Entry 5SW9 (X-ray diffraction, 2.85 A resolution); this record covers chains A and B.

Chain A:
Molecule: Serine/threonine-protein phosphatase 2A 56 kDa regulatory subunit gamma isoform
Organism: Homo sapiens
Reference sequence: Q13362 (2A5G_HUMAN), isoform Q13362-5; residues 31-380 here correspond to UniProt positions 62-411 (UniProt number = residue number + 31)
Amino-acid sequence (355 residues; numbered 26 to 380; the number before each row is that of its first residue):
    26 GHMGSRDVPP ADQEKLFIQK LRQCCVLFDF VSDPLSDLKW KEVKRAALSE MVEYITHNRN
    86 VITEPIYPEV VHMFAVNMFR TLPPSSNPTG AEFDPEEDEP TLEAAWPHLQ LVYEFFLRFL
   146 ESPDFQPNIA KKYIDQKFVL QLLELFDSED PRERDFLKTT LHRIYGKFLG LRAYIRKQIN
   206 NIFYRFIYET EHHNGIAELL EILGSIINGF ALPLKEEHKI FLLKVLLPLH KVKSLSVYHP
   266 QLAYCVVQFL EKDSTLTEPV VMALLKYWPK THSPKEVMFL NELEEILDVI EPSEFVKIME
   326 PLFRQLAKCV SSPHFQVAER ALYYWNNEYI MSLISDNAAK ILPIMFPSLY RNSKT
Unresolved in the structure: 26-35, 110-127, 378-380
Sequence notes: expression tag (26-30)
What the authors report for this chain:
  - disease-associated variants - H243P (citing earlier work)

Chain B:
Molecule: RepoMan
Amino-acid sequence (21 residues; each row starts with the number of its first residue):
   581 RDIASKKPLL SPIPELPEVP E
Unresolved in the structure: 581-587, 599-601
Modified residues: S591 (phosphoserine; SEP)

Chain A / chain B interface:
Contacting residue pairs (31):
  H187(A) - L590(B)
  H187(A) - S591(B)  hydrogen bond (side chain-backbone)
  H187(A) - I593(B)
  R188(A) - S591(B)
  Y190(A) - I593(B)  hydrophobic
  G191(A) - I593(B)
  L194(A) - L596(B)  hydrophobic
  L194(A) - P597(B)
  L194(A) - E598(B)
  R197(A) - I593(B)
  R197(A) - P594(B)  hydrogen bond (side chain-backbone)
  R197(A) - L596(B)
  R197(A) - E598(B)
  A198(A) - E598(B)
  R201(A) - E598(B)  salt bridge
  E226(A) - L590(B)
  I227(A) - L590(B)  hydrophobic
  S230(A) - L590(B)
  S230(A) - S591(B)  hydrogen bond (side chain-backbone)
  S230(A) - P592(B)
  S230(A) - I593(B)  hydrogen bond (backbone-backbone)
  I231(A) - I593(B)
  N233(A) - P592(B)
  G234(A) - I593(B)
  G234(A) - P594(B)
  G234(A) - E595(B)  hydrogen bond (backbone-backbone)
  F235(A) - E595(B)
  A236(A) - E595(B)  hydrogen bond (backbone-side chain)
  K240(A) - E595(B)
  H243(A) - E595(B)  salt bridge
  Y269(A) - L589(B)
Other interface residues (no listed pair), chain A (20 interface residues in all): K183
Interface features reported in the paper:
  - residue pairs: K183(A)-L590(B), H187(A)-L590(B), H187(A)-I593(B), H187(A)-S591(B) (backbone contact), R188(A)-S591(B), Y190(A)-I593(B), R201(A)-E598(B) (salt bridge), E226(A)-L590(B), I227(A)-L590(B), I231(A)-I593(B), F235(A)-E595(B), K240(A)-E595(B), H243(A)-E595(B) (salt bridge)
  - interface residues, chain B: L590(B), I593(B)

Overview:
Chain A and chain B form an interface of 20 and 10 residues respectively, with 6 hydrogen bonds and 2 salt
bridges. Among the polar pairs are R201(A)-E598(B), H243(A)-E595(B) and H187(A)-S591(B). The paper describes
contacts between K183(A) and L590(B), H187(A) and L590(B) and H187(A) and I593(B) among others; a backbone
contact between H187(A) and S591(B); salt bridges between R201(A) and E598(B) and H243(A) and E595(B). The
paper reports interface residues L590(B) and I593(B).
Here chain A is Serine/threonine-protein phosphatase 2A 56 kDa regulatory subunit gamma isoform (Homo sapiens)
and chain B is RepoMan. Entry 5SW9 (The structure of the PP2A B56 subunit RepoMan complex) was determined by
X-ray diffraction (same publication as 5K6S and 5SWF).
